Entry 9ML8 (X-ray diffraction, 2.40 A resolution); this record covers chains A and L of the 3 polymer chains in the assembly.

[Chain A]
Protein: Spike protein S1
Organism: Severe acute respiratory syndrome coronavirus 2
Notes: fragment: Receptor-Binding Domain
UniProt: P0DTC2 (SPIKE_SARS2); numbering as in UniProt (aligned over 328-533)
Chain sequence (212 residues; row label = number of the first residue in the row):
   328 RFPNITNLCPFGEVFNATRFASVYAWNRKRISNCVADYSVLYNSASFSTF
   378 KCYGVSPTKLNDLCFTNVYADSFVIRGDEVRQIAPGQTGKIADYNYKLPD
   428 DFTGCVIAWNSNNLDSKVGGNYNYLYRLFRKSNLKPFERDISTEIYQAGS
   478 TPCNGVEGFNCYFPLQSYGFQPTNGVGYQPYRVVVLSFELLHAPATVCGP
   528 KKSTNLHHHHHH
Not modelled in the structure: 328-332, 529-539
Construct notes: expression tag (534-539)
Cystine bridges: Cys-336/Cys-361, Cys-379/Cys-432, Cys-391/Cys-525, Cys-480/Cys-488
Covalently attached groups: N-acetylglucosamine (NAG) linked to Asn-343
UniProt features mapped onto this chain:
  - region: Arg-403 to Asp-405 (Integrin-binding motif), Asn-448 to Phe-456 (Immunodominant HLA epitope recognized by the CD8+)
  - glycosylation (N-linked (GlcNAc...) asparagine): Asn-331 (complex), Asn-343 (complex)
  - natural variant: Gly-339 (G339D: In strain: Omicron/BA.1, Omicron/BA.2 and 4 more; G339H: In strain: Omicron/BA.2.75, Omicron/XBB.1.5 and 1 more), Arg-346 (R346K: In strain: Mu/B.1.621; R346T: In strain: Omicron/BQ.1.1, Omicron/XBB.1.5 and 1 more), Leu-368 (L368I: In strain: Omicron/XBB.1.5, Omicron/EG.5.1), Ser-371 (S371F: In strain: Omicron/BA.2, Omicron/BA.2.12.1 and 6 more; S371L: In strain: Omicron/BA.1), Ser-373 (S373P: In strain: Omicron/BA.1, Omicron/BA.2 and 7 more), Ser-375 (S375F: In strain: Omicron/BA.1, Omicron/BA.2 and 7 more), Thr-376 (T376A: In strain: Omicron/BA.2, Omicron/BA.2.12.1 and 5 more), Asp-405 (D405N: In strain: Omicron/BA.2, Omicron/BA.2.12.1 and 6 more), Arg-408 (R408S: In strain: Omicron/BA.2, Omicron/BA.2.12.1 and 6 more), Lys-417 (K417N: In strain: Beta/B.1.351, Omicron/BA.1 and 8 more; K417T: In strain: Gamma/P.1), Asn-440 (N440K: In strain: Omicron/BA.1, Omicron/BA.2 and 7 more), Lys-444 (K444T: In strain: Omicron/BQ.1.1), 16 further natural variant entries in UniProt
  - mutagenesis: Asn-331 (N331Q: Reduced viral infectivity), Asn-343 (N343Q: Reduced viral infectivity), Leu-452 (L452R: Increased resistance to neutralizing antibodies. Decreases HLA binding to NF9 epitope. Increased binding affinity to human ACE2), Tyr-453 (Y453F: Decreased HLA binding to NF9 epitope. Increased binding affinity to human ACE2), Ala-475 (A475V: Increased resistance to neutralizing antibodies), Val-483 (V483A: Increased resistance to neutralizing antibodies), Glu-484 (E484D: Increased replication in human TMEM106B overexpressing cells), Phe-490 (F490L: Increased resistance to neutralizing antibodies and human covalescent sera neutralization), Gln-493 (Q493N: Reduced host ACE2-binding affinity in vitro; Q493Y: Reduced host ACE2-binding affinity in vitro), Asn-501 (N501T: Reduced host ACE2-binding affinity in vitro; N501Y: Increased binding affinity to human ACE2), His-519 (H519P: Increased resistance to human covalescent sera neutralization)
From the paper describing this entry:
  - mutagenesis - R357N, Y396T: decreased binding to M8b-B1

[Chain L]
Protein: M8b-B1 light chain
Organism: Oryctolagus cuniculus
Chain sequence (217 residues; each row starts with the number of its first residue; a row labelled like 95A-95B holds insertion residues (95A, then the next letters in order)):
     1 AQVLTQTPSSVSAAVGGTVSISCQSSQ
   27A S
    28 VYSNYLSWYQQKPGQPPKLLIYDASTLASGVPSRFKGSGSGTQFTLTISG
    78 VQCDDAATYYCQGSYYSS
95A-95B DW
    96 YPFGGGTEVVVKRTVAAPSVFIFPPSDEQLKSGTASVVCLLNNFYPREAK
   146 VQWKVDNALQSGNSQESVTEQDSKDSTYSLSSTLTLSKADYEKHKVYACE
   196 VTHQGLSSPVTKSFNRGEC
Not modelled in the structure: 214
Cystine bridges: Cys-23/Cys-88, Cys-134/Cys-194

[Interface between chain A and chain L]
Pairs across the interface (10):
  Lys-462(A) with Ser-27A(L); Tyr-93(L)
  Pro-463(A) with Tyr-29(L), hydrogen bond (backbone-side chain); Tyr-93(L)
  Phe-464(A) with Tyr-29(L), hydrogen bond (backbone-side chain)
  Glu-465(A) with Val-28(L); Tyr-29(L), hydrogen bond (backbone-side chain); Ser-30(L), hydrogen bond (side chain-backbone)
  Arg-466(A) with Ser-30(L), hydrogen bond (backbone-side chain)
  Glu-471(A) with Ser-67(L), hydrogen bond
Other interface residues (no listed pair), chain A (8 interface residues in all): Asp-467, Ser-469
Other interface residues (no listed pair), chain L (7 interface residues in all): Asn-31

[Overview]
The interface between chain A and chain L involves 8 residues on one side and 7 on the other; the contacts
include 6 hydrogen bonds. Polar pairs include Pro-463(A)/Tyr-29(L), Phe-464(A)/Tyr-29(L) and
Glu-465(A)/Tyr-29(L). N-acetylglucosamine is covalently linked to Asn-343(A). The paper reports that R357N and
Y396T of chain A reduce binding to M8b-B1.
Here chain A is Spike protein S1 (Severe acute respiratory syndrome coronavirus 2) and chain L is M8b-B1 light
chain (Oryctolagus cuniculus). Entry 9ML8 (Crystal structure of the SARS-CoV-2 RBD in complex with the rabbit
M8b-B1 Fab) was determined by X-ray diffraction (same publication as 9ML4, 9ML5, 9ML7 and 9ML9).
